7QSB - chains A and B; structure by X-ray diffraction, 1.84 A resolution.

== Chain A (and B) ==
Molecule: Protein scribble homolog
Organism: Homo sapiens
Notes: chain B of this document is another copy of the same molecule, construct and numbering; everything in this record applies to it too
UniProtKB: Q14160 (SCRIB_HUMAN); residues 12-102 here correspond to UniProt positions 1002-1092 (UniProt number = residue number + 990)
Sequence (92 residues; each row starts with the number of its first residue):
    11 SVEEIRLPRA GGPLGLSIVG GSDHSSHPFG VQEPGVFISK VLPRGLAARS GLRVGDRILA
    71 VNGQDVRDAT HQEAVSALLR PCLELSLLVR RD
Disordered / not traced: 32-39 (chain B: 20-21, 33-42)
Sequence notes: expression tag (11)

== Interface between chain A and chain B ==
Residue-residue contacts (17; chain A residue first):
  Val-29(A) / Gly-30(B)
  Val-29(A) / Phe-47(B)  hydrophobic
  Glu-43(A) / Ser-27(B)  hydrogen bond
  Glu-43(A) / Ser-49(B)
  Glu-43(A) / Lys-50(B)
  Phe-47(A) / Val-29(B)  hydrophobic
  Phe-47(A) / Phe-47(B)  hydrophobic
  Phe-47(A) / Ile-48(B)
  Phe-47(A) / Ser-49(B)
  Ser-49(A) / Phe-47(B)
  Lys-50(A) / Arg-101(B)
  Lys-50(A) / Asp-102(B)  hydrogen bond (side chain-backbone)
  Val-64(A) / Gly-65(B)
  Gly-65(A) / Val-64(B)
  Arg-67(A) / Val-29(B)
  Arg-67(A) / Ser-49(B)
  Asp-102(A) / Lys-50(B)  salt bridge
Interface residues without a listed pair, chain A (10 interface residues in all): Val-41
Interface residues without a listed pair, chain B (13 interface residues in all): Ile-28, His-81

== Summary ==
The interface between chain A and chain B involves 10 residues on one side and 13 on the other, with 2
hydrogen bonds and 1 salt bridge. Polar pairs include Asp-102(A)/Lys-50(B) and Glu-43(A)/Ser-27(B).
Both chains are Protein scribble homolog (Homo sapiens). Entry 7QSB (Structural basis on the interaction of
Scribble PDZ domains with the Tick Born encephalitis virus (TBEV) ...) was determined by X-ray diffraction
(same publication as 7QS9 and 7QSA).
